PDB entry 4IV2 | X-ray diffraction, 2.14 A resolution | chains B and D of the 4 polymer chains in the assembly

Chain B:
Name: Estrogen receptor
Source organism: Homo sapiens
Notes: fragment: Ligand-binding Domain
UniProt: P03372 (ESR1_HUMAN); residue numbers follow UniProt; this construct covers 303-549
Sequence (247 residues; each row starts with the number of its first residue):
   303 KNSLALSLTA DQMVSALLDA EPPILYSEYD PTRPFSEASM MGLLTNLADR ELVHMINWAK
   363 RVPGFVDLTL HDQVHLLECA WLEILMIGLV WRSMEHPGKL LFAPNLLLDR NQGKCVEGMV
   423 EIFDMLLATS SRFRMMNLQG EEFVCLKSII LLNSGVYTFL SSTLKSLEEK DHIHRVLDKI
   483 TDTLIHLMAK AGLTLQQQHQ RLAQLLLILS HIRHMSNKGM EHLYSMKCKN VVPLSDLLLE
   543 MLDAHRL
Unresolved in the structure: 303-304, 414-415, 460-463, 549
Construct notes: engineered mutation Ser537 (Tyr in P03372)
Residues lining bound ligands: 1GR (4-[1-(2-methylpropyl)-7-(trifluoromethyl)-1H-indazol-3-yl]benzene-1,3-diol): Met343, Leu346, Thr347, Leu349, Ala350, Glu353, Leu384, Leu387, Met388, Leu391, Arg394, Phe404, Met421, Ile424, Leu428, Gly521, His524, Leu525, Met528

Chain D:
Name: Nuclear receptor coactivator 2
Notes: fragment: Receptor-interacting peptide
UniProt: Q15596 (NCOA2_HUMAN); residues 687-696 here = UniProt positions 687-696
Sequence (10 residues; each row starts with the number of its first residue):
   687 HKILHRLLQD
Unresolved in the structure: 687

Chain B / chain D interface:
Pairs across the interface (22):
  Ile358(B) with Leu690(D), hydrophobic; Leu693(D), hydrophobic; Leu694(D), hydrophobic
  Lys362(B) with Leu693(D), hydrogen bond (side chain-backbone); Leu694(D), hydrogen bond (side chain-backbone); Asp696(D), hydrogen bond (side chain-backbone)
  Leu372(B) with His691(D); Leu694(D), hydrophobic; Gln695(D)
  Gln375(B) with Leu694(D)
  Val376(B) with Leu690(D); Leu694(D)
  Leu379(B) with Leu690(D), hydrophobic; Leu694(D), hydrophobic
  Glu380(B) with Lys688(D), salt bridge; Leu690(D)
  Asp538(B) with Ile689(D)
  Leu539(B) with Ile689(D)
  Glu542(B) with Lys688(D); Ile689(D), hydrogen bond (side chain-backbone); Leu690(D)
  Met543(B) with Leu690(D), hydrophobic
Interface residues without a listed pair, chain B (12 interface residues in all): Phe367

In short:
12 residues of chain B and 8 residues of chain D are in contact, with 4 hydrogen bonds and 1 salt bridge.
Polar pairs include Glu380(B)-Lys688(D), Lys362(B)-Leu693(D) and Lys362(B)-Leu694(D). Bound to chain B:
compound 1GR.
Chain B is Estrogen receptor (Homo sapiens) and chain D is Nuclear receptor coactivator 2; the structure,
Crystal Structure of the Estrogen Receptor alpha Ligand-binding Domain in Complex with Dynamic WAY-derivative,
5a, was determined by X-ray diffraction, deposited together with 4IU7, 4IUI, 4IV4, 4IVW, 4IVY, 4IW6 and 3
further entries.
